Entry 4NHH (X-ray diffraction, 6.50 A resolution (low resolution: residue-level contacts below are approximate; hydrogen-bond / salt-bridge calls are withheld)); this record covers chains L and K of the 12 polymer chains in the assembly.

# Chain L (and K)
Name: 2G12 IgG dimer light chain
Source organism: Homo sapiens
Notes: chain K of this document is another copy of the same molecule, construct and numbering; everything in this record applies to it too
Chain sequence (213 residues; each row starts with the number of its first residue):
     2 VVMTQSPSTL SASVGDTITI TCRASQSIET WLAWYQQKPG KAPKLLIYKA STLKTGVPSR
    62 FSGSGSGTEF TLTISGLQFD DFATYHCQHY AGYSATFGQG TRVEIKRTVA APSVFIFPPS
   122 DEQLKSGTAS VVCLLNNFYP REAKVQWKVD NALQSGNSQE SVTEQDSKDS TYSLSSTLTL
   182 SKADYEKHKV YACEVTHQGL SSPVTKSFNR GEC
Unresolved in the structure: 213-214
Cystine bridges: C23-C88, C134-C194

# Chain L / chain K interface
Contacting residue pairs (4; chain L residue first):
  K126(L) with A184(K)
  S127(L) with A184(K)
  K183(L) with K183(K)
  A184(L) with K126(K)
Also at the interface, not in a pair above, chain L (6 interface residues in all): G128, S182
Also at the interface, not in a pair above, chain K (6 interface residues in all): S127, G128, S182

# Overview
The chain L/chain K interface involves 6 residues from each chain.
Both chains are 2G12 IgG dimer light chain (Homo sapiens). Entry 4NHH (Structure of 2G12 IgG Dimer) was
determined by X-ray diffraction (same publication as 4NHG).
